PDB entry 9BYZ | electron microscopy, 3.94 A resolution | chains A and B of the 4 polymer chains in the assembly

[Chain A (and B)]
Name: Ribonucleoside-diphosphate reductase subunit alpha
From: Bacillus subtilis
Notes: EC 1.17.4.1; chain B of this document is another copy of the same molecule, construct and numbering; everything in this record applies to it too
UniProtKB: P50620 (RIR1_BACSU); numbering as in UniProt (aligned over 1-700)
Chain sequence (700 residues; numbered 1 to 700; the number before each row is that of its first residue):
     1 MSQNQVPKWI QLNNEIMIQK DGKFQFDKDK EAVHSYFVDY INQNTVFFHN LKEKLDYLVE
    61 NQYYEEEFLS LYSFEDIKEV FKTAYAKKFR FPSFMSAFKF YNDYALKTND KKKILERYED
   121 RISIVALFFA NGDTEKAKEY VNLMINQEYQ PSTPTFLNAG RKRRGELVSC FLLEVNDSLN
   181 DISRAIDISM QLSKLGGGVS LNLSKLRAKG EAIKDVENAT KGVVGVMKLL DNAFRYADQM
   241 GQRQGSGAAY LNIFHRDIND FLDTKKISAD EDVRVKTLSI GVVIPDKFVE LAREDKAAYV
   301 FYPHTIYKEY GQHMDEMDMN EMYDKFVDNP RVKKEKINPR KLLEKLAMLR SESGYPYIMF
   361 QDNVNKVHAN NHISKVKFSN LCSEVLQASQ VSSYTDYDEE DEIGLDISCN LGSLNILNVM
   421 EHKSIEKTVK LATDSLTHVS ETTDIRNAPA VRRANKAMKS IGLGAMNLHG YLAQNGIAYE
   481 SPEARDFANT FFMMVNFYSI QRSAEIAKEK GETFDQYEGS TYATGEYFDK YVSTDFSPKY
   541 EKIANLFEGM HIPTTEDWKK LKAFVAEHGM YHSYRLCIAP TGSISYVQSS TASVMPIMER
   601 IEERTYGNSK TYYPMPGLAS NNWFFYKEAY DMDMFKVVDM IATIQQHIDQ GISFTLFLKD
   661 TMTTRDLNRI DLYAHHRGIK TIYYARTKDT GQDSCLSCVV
Unresolved in the structure: 1-5, 689-700
Small-molecule neighbours:
  - ATP (adenosine-5'-triphosphate): Val33, His34, Phe37, Asn42, Phe89, Arg90, Phe91, Arg117
  - GDP (guanosine-5'-diphosphate): Val46, Phe47, Phe48, His49, Asn50, Leu51, Lys54, Lys78, Phe81, Lys82, Tyr85, Asp120
  - dTTP (TTP), molecule 1: Asp177, Ser178, Leu179, Ile182, Leu206, Arg207, Ala212, Ile213, Lys214, Ala219, Thr220, Lys221, His304
  - dTTP (TTP), molecule 2: Lys194, Tyr236, Ala237, Asp238, Met240
Swiss-Prot annotation at these positions:
  - active site: Asn380 (Proton acceptor), Cys382 (Cysteine radical intermediate), Glu384 (Proton acceptor)
  - binding site (substrate): Thr153, Ser169, Cys170, Gly198, Asn380 to Glu384, Pro580 to Ile584
  - site: Cys170 (Important for hydrogen atom transfer), Asp177 (Allosteric effector binding), Arg207 (Allosteric effector binding), Cys409 (Important for hydrogen atom transfer), Tyr683 (Important for electron transfer), Tyr684 (Important for electron transfer), Cys695 (Interacts with thioredoxin/glutaredoxin), Cys698 (Interacts with thioredoxin/glutaredoxin)
  - mutagenesis: His255 (H255Y: In ts-A 73; temperature-sensitive lethal mutation)
Reported in the primary citation:
  - catalytic residues: Cys382, Tyr684 (citing earlier work)

[Chain A / chain B interface]
Contacting residue pairs (59; chain A residue first):
  Leu179(A) - Met190(B)
  Leu179(A) - Gln191(B)
  Leu179(A) - Lys194(B)
  Leu179(A) - Tyr236(B)  hydrophobic
  Asn180(A) - Gln191(B)  hydrogen bond
  Asn180(A) - Asn447(B)
  Ile182(A) - Tyr236(B)
  Ser183(A) - Asp187(B)  hydrogen bond
  Ser183(A) - Met190(B)
  Arg184(A) - Arg184(B)
  Asp187(A) - Ser183(B)  hydrogen bond
  Met190(A) - Leu179(B)
  Met190(A) - Leu229(B)  hydrophobic
  Gln191(A) - Leu179(B)
  Gln191(A) - Asn180(B)  hydrogen bond
  Lys194(A) - Leu179(B)
  Ile213(A) - Met240(B)  hydrophobic
  Val216(A) - Met240(B)  hydrophobic
  Ala219(A) - Met240(B)  hydrophobic
  Lys221(A) - Arg235(B)  hydrogen bond (side chain-backbone)
  Lys221(A) - Tyr236(B)
  Lys221(A) - Asp238(B)  salt bridge
  Gly225(A) - Tyr236(B)
  Val226(A) - Tyr236(B)
  Lys228(A) - Asn232(B)
  Leu229(A) - Asn232(B)
  Leu229(A) - Ala233(B)
  Leu229(A) - Tyr236(B)  hydrophobic
  Asn232(A) - Lys228(B)
  Asn232(A) - Leu229(B)
  Asn232(A) - Asn232(B)  hydrogen bond
  Ala233(A) - Leu229(B)  hydrophobic
  Arg235(A) - Lys221(B)
  Tyr236(A) - Ile182(B)
  Tyr236(A) - Lys221(B)
  Tyr236(A) - Gly225(B)
  Tyr236(A) - Val226(B)
  Tyr236(A) - Leu229(B)  hydrophobic
  Asp238(A) - Lys221(B)  salt bridge
  Met240(A) - Ile213(B)  hydrophobic
  Met240(A) - Ala219(B)
  Gly241(A) - Ala219(B)
  Asp396(A) - Arg446(B)
  Asp396(A) - Asn447(B)  hydrogen bond
  Tyr397(A) - Asp401(B)  hydrogen bond
  Tyr397(A) - Ile403(B)
  Tyr397(A) - Arg446(B)  hydrogen bond (backbone-backbone)
  Tyr397(A) - Asn447(B)
  Tyr397(A) - Pro449(B)  hydrophobic
  Asp398(A) - Arg452(B)  salt bridge
  Asp401(A) - Tyr397(B)  hydrogen bond
  Ile403(A) - Tyr397(B)
  Arg446(A) - Asp396(B)
  Arg446(A) - Tyr397(B)  hydrogen bond (backbone-backbone)
  Asn447(A) - Asn180(B)  hydrogen bond
  Asn447(A) - Asp396(B)  hydrogen bond
  Asn447(A) - Tyr397(B)  hydrogen bond (side chain-backbone)
  Pro449(A) - Tyr397(B)  hydrophobic
  Arg452(A) - Asp398(B)  salt bridge
Other interface residues (no listed pair), chain A (38 interface residues in all): Ile186, Asn218, Gly222, Gln242, Tyr394
Other interface residues (no listed pair), chain B (37 interface residues in all): Arg163, Ile186, Lys214, Val216, Asn218, Gly222

[Overview]
The interface between chain A and chain B involves 38 residues on one side and 37 on the other; the contacts
include 14 hydrogen bonds and 4 salt bridges. Polar pairs include Lys221(A)-Asp238(B), Asp398(A)-Arg452(B) and
Asn180(A)-Gln191(B). Chain A binds ATP, GDP and dTTP. The paper reports catalytic residues Cys382(A) and
Tyr684(A).
Both chains are Ribonucleoside-diphosphate reductase subunit alpha (Bacillus subtilis). Entry 9BYZ (Class 12
model for turnover condition of Bacillus subtilis ribonucleotide reductase complex) was determined by electron
microscopy together with 9BW3, 9BWX, 9BX2, 9BX3, 9BX6, 9BX8 and 39 further entries from the same study.
